PDB entry 1CR9 | X-ray diffraction, 2.00 A resolution | chains L and H

# Chain L
Name: Fab antibody light chain
Organism: Mus musculus
Notes: fragment: heavy chain; antibody fragment or engineered binder
Chain sequence (219 residues; numbered 1 to 214 plus 7 insertion-coded residues; 2 numbers in that range are skipped by the numbering (no residue carries them; nothing is unmodelled there); the number before each row is that of its first residue; a row labelled like 27A-27E holds insertion residues (27A, then the next letters in order)):
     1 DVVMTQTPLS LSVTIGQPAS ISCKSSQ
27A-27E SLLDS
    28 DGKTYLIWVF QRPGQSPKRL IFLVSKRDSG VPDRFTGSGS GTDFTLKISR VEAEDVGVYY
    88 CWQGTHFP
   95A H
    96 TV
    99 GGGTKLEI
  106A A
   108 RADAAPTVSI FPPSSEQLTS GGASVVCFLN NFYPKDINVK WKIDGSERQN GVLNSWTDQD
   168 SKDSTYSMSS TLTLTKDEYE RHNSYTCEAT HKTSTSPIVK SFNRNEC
Disulfides: Cys23-Cys88, Cys134-Cys194

# Chain H
Name: Fab antibody heavy chain
Organism: Mus musculus
Notes: fragment: light chain; antibody fragment or engineered binder
Chain sequence (217 residues; row label = number of the first residue in the row; a row labelled like 82A-82C holds insertion residues (82A, then the next letters in order)):
     1 KVKLQQSGAE LVRSGASVKL SCTASGFNIK DYYIQWVKQR PEQGLEWIGW ID
   52A P
    53 ENGNSEYAPR FQGKATMTAD TLSNTAYLQL
82A-82C SSL
    83 TSEDTAVYYC NADLHDYWGQ GTTLTVSSAK TTAPSVYPLA PVCGDTTGSS VTLGCLVKGY
   143 FPEPVTLTWN SGSLSSGVHT FPAVLQSDLY TLSSSVTVTS STWPSQSITC NVAHPASSTK
   203 VDKKIEPRVT S
Disulfides: Cys22-Cys92, Cys137-Cys192

# Interface between chain L and chain H
Pairs across the interface - 77 pairs, chain L then chain H:
  Gln38(L) with Gln39(H), hydrogen bond; Tyr91(H), hydrogen bond
  Gln42(L) with Tyr91(H), hydrogen bond (backbone-side chain)
  Ser43(L) with Val2(H); Tyr91(H); Gly101(H), hydrogen bond (side chain-backbone); Gln102(H)
  Pro44(L) with Trp100(H), hydrogen bond (backbone-side chain)
  Lys45(L) with Asp98(H)
  Arg46(L) with Asp98(H), hydrogen bond (backbone-side chain)
  Tyr87(L) with Gln39(H); Gly44(H)
  Trp89(L) with Gln35(H); Val37(H), hydrophobic; Trp47(H)
  Phe94(L) with Trp47(H), hydrophobic; Glu58(H); Tyr59(H); Pro61(H)
  Pro95(L) with Trp47(H), hydrophobic; Ala60(H), hydrophobic; Pro61(H)
  His95A(L) with Trp47(H); Trp50(H)
  Val97(L) with Leu45(H)
  Thr114(L) with Thr129(H)
  Phe118(L) with Leu121(H); Ala122(H); Pro123(H); Thr134(H)
  Pro119(L) with Val124(H), hydrophobic; Arg210(H), hydrogen bond (backbone-side chain)
  Pro120(L) with Arg210(H), hydrogen bond (backbone-side chain)
  Ser121(L) with Tyr119(H); Pro120(H)
  Glu123(L) with Tyr119(H); Pro120(H); Lys205(H)
  Gln124(L) with Tyr119(H); Lys140(H)
  Ser131(L) with Leu138(H); Lys140(H)
  Val133(L) with Leu121(H), hydrophobic
  Phe135(L) with Phe163(H), hydrophobic; Ser175(H); Ser176(H); Ser177(H)
  Asn137(L) with His161(H); Phe163(H); Ser177(H)
  Asn138(L) with His161(H), hydrogen bond
  Leu160(L) with Val166(H), hydrophobic; Gln168(H); Thr173(H)
  Asn161(L) with Val166(H)
  Ser162(L) with Phe163(H); Pro164(H), hydrogen bond (side chain-backbone); Val166(H)
  Trp163(L) with Pro164(H)
  Thr164(L) with Thr162(H); Phe163(H)
  Asp167(L) with His161(H)
  Lys169(L) with Ser158(H)
  Ser174(L) with His161(H), hydrogen bond; Phe163(H)
  Met175(L) with Phe163(H)
  Ser176(L) with Phe163(H); Ser175(H), hydrogen bond
  Thr180(L) with Lys140(H)
  Lys207(L) with Asp127(H), salt bridge
  Phe209(L) with Val124(H), hydrophobic; Ser213(H)
  Arg211(L) with Ser213(H)
  Asn212(L) with Ser213(H), hydrogen bond (backbone-backbone)
  Cys214(L) with Cys125(H), disulfide; Thr212(H); Ser213(H), hydrogen bond (backbone-backbone)
Other interface residues (no listed pair), chain L (47 interface residues in all): Asp1, Val36, Ser116, Ile117, Ser127, Thr178, Glu213
Other interface residues (no listed pair), chain H (49 interface residues in all): Gln43, Arg62, Val118, Leu135, Gly136
Inter-chain disulfides: Cys214(L)-Cys125(H)

# Summary
47 residues of chain L face 49 of chain H across their interface; the contacts include 1 disulfide bond, 14
hydrogen bonds and 1 salt bridge. Polar pairs include Lys207(L)-Asp127(H), Gln38(L)-Gln39(H) and
Gln38(L)-Tyr91(H).
Here chain L is Fab antibody light chain and chain H is Fab antibody heavy chain, both from Mus musculus.
Entry 1CR9 (Crystal structure of the anti-prion fab 3F4) was determined by X-ray diffraction, deposited
together with 1CU4.
